Entry 7D0O (X-ray diffraction, 2.51 A resolution); this record covers chains A and B.

Chain A:
Name: Histone acetyltransferase KAT7
Organism: Homo sapiens
Notes: EC 2.3.1.48
UniProtKB: O95251 (KAT7_HUMAN); residue numbers follow UniProt; this construct covers 336-611
Amino-acid sequence (276 residues; numbered 336 to 611; the number before each row is that of its first residue):
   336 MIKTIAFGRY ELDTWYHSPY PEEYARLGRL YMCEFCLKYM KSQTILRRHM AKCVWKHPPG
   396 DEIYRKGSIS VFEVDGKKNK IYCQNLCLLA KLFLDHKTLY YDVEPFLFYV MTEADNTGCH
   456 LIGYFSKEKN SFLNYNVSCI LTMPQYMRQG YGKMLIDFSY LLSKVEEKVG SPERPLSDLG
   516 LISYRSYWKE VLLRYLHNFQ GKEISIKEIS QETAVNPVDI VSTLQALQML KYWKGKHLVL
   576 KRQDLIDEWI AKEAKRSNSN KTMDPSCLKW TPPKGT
Disordered / not traced: 609-611
Modified positions: Lys432 (N(6)-acetyllysine; ALY)
Bound ions: Zn2+: Cys368, Cys371, His384, Cys388
Curated features (UniProtKB/Swiss-Prot):
  - zinc finger: Leu365 to Trp390 (C2HC MYST-type)
  - active site: Glu508 (Proton donor/acceptor)
  - binding site (Zn(2+)): Cys368, Cys371, His384, Cys388
  - binding site (acetyl-CoA): Ile475 to Thr477, Arg483 to Lys488, Ser512, Ser521
  - modified residue: Lys432 (N6-acetyllysine), Ser506 (Phosphoserine)
  - cross-link: Lys338 (Glycyl lysine isopeptide (Lys-Gly) (interchain with G-Cter in ubiquitin))
  - mutagenesis: Lys338 (K338R: Decreases ubiquitination), Cys371 (C371A: No interaction with MCM2 and ORC1), Gly485 (G485A: Abolishes histone acetyltransferase activity), Glu508 (E508A: Abolished histone acetyltransferase activity)
From the paper describing this entry:
  - mutagenesis - E508Q: decreased catalytic activity
  - catalytic residues: Cys474, Glu508 (citing earlier work)

Chain B:
Name: BRD1 protein
Organism: Homo sapiens
UniProtKB: Q86X06 (Q86X06_HUMAN); numbering as in UniProt (aligned over 31-80)
Amino-acid sequence (50 residues; row label = number of the first residue in the row):
    31 LTYAQAQGMV EIEIEGRLHR ISIFDPLEII LEDDLTAQEM SECNSNKENS
Disordered / not traced: 31-37, 66-80

Interface between chain A and chain B:
Pairs across the interface (38; chain A residue first):
  Phe534(A) with Ile59(B), hydrophobic
  Gly536(A) with Ile59(B)
  Lys537(A) with Glu58(B); Ile59(B), hydrogen bond (backbone-backbone)
  Glu538(A) with Pro56(B); Leu57(B); Ile59(B)
  Ile539(A) with Asp55(B); Pro56(B); Leu57(B), hydrogen bond (backbone-backbone)
  Ser540(A) with Phe54(B); Asp55(B)
  Ile541(A) with Ile53(B), hydrophobic
  Lys542(A) with Ile53(B), hydrogen bond (backbone-backbone); Phe54(B)
  Pro552(A) with Ile53(B), hydrophobic
  Val556(A) with Val40(B), hydrophobic
  Gln560(A) with Ile42(B); Glu43(B), hydrogen bond (side chain-backbone); Ile44(B)
  Leu565(A) with Ile44(B)
  Tyr567(A) with His49(B)
  Trp568(A) with Leu65(B), hydrophobic
  Lys569(A) with Leu65(B)
  Lys571(A) with Leu57(B)
  His572(A) with His49(B); Arg50(B); Ile51(B); Leu57(B)
  Leu573(A) with Glu58(B); Ile60(B), hydrophobic
  Val574(A) with Leu57(B), hydrophobic; Glu58(B), hydrogen bond (backbone-backbone); Ile59(B); Ile60(B), hydrogen bond (backbone-backbone)
  Leu575(A) with Ile60(B), hydrophobic; Leu61(B)
  Lys576(A) with Ile60(B), hydrogen bond (backbone-backbone)

Summary:
Chain A and chain B form an interface of 21 and 17 residues respectively, with 7 hydrogen bonds. Polar
contacts include Gln560(A)-Glu43(B), Lys537(A)-Ile59(B) and Ile539(A)-Leu57(B). From the paper: catalytic
residues Cys474(A) and Glu508(A); E508Q of chain A reduces catalytic activity.
Chain A is Histone acetyltransferase KAT7 and chain B is BRD1 protein, both from Homo sapiens; the structure,
Crystal structure of human HBO1-BRPF2 in apo form, was determined by X-ray diffraction (same publication as
7D0P, 7D0Q, 7D0R and 7D0S).
